PDB entry 6J15 | X-ray diffraction, 2.60 A resolution | chains C and A of the 3 polymer chains in the assembly

[Chain C]
Protein: Programmed cell death protein 1
Organism: Homo sapiens
Reference sequence: Q15116 (PDCD1_HUMAN); residues 32-147 here = UniProt positions 32-147
Amino-acid sequence (120 residues; row label = number of the first residue in the row):
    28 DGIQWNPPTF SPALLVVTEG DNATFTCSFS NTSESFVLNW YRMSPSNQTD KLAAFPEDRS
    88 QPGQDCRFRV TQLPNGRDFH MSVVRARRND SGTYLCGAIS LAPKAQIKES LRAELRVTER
Not modelled in the structure: 28-29, 85-92
Disulfide bonds: Cys54-Cys123
Covalently attached groups: N-acetylglucosamine (NAG) linked to Asn49, Asn116; glycan linked to Asn58
Differences from the reference sequence: expression tag (28-31)
UniProt features mapped onto this chain:
  - region: Met70 to Asp77 (Interaction with CD274/PDCD1L1), Asn74 to Gln99 (Pembrolizumab binding)
  - glycosylation (N-linked (GlcNAc...) asparagine): Asn49, Asn58, Asn74, Asn116
  - mutagenesis: Asn49 (N49A: Decreased N-glycosylation without affecting binding to binding to nivolumab drug), Asn58 (N58A: Decreased N-glycosylation without affecting binding to binding to nivolumab drug), Asn74 (N74A: Decreased N-glycosylation without affecting binding to binding to nivolumab drug), Asn116 (N116A: Decreased N-glycosylation without affecting binding to binding to nivolumab drug)
What the authors report for this chain:
  - post-translational modification sites: Asn49, Asn58, Asn116
  - binding site for N-acetylglucosamine: Asn49, Asn58, Asn116

[Chain A]
Protein: GY-5 heavy chain Fab
Organism: Mus musculus
Notes: antibody fragment or engineered binder
Amino-acid sequence (219 residues; numbered -1 to 217; the number before each row is that of its first residue; numbers below 1 keep their minus sign (Gln-1 is residue -1)):
    -1 QVQLQQSGPE LVRPGVSVKI SCKGSGHTFT DYALHWVRQS HVKSLEWIGV ISSYNGITNY
    59 NQRFKGKATM TVDKSSSTAY LELARLTSED SAIYYCSREE WDVFYYFDYW GQGTTLTVSS
   119 AKTTPPSVYP LAPGSAAQTN SMVTLGCLVK GYFPEPVTVT WNSGSLSSGV HTFPAVLQSD
   179 LYTLSSSVTV PSSTWPSETV TCNVAHPASS TKVDKKIET
Not modelled in the structure: -1 to 1, 23-26, 132-138
Disulfide bonds: Cys20-Cys94, Cys145-Cys200

[Chain C / chain A interface]
Pairs across the interface (22; chain C residue first):
  Ser62(C) with Thr56(A); Asn57(A), hydrogen bond
  Val64(C) with Ile55(A), hydrophobic
  Ile126(C) with Trp99(A), hydrophobic
  Ser127(C) with Trp99(A)
  Leu128(C) with Ala31(A), hydrophobic; Val48(A); Ser50(A); Ile55(A); Trp99(A), hydrophobic
  Ala129(C) with Asn57(A)
  Lys131(C) with Glu97(A), salt bridge; Trp99(A); Val101(A); Tyr103(A), hydrogen bond (side chain-backbone); Tyr104(A), hydrogen bond (backbone-side chain)
  Ala132(C) with Glu97(A); Trp99(A)
  Gln133(C) with Trp99(A); Asp100(A)
  Ile134(C) with Trp99(A), hydrophobic; Asp100(A), hydrogen bond (backbone-side chain)
Other interface residues (no listed pair), chain C (12 interface residues in all): Ser60, Pro130
Other interface residues (no listed pair), chain A (16 interface residues in all): Ile49, Asn53, Glu98, Phe102
The authors on this interface:
  - epitope / paratope residues, chain C: Lys131(C), Ile134(C)
  - epitope / paratope residues, chain A: Glu97(A), Asp100(A), Tyr103(A), Tyr104(A)

[In short]
The interface between chain C and chain A involves 12 residues on one side and 16 on the other, with 4
hydrogen bonds and 1 salt bridge. Among the polar pairs are Lys131(C)-Glu97(A), Ser62(C)-Asn57(A) and
Lys131(C)-Tyr103(A). From the paper: a binding site for N-acetylglucosamine at Asn49(C), Asn58(C) and
Asn116(C); epitope/paratope residues Lys131(C), Ile134(C) and Glu97(A) among others.
Chain C is Programmed cell death protein 1 (Homo sapiens) and chain A is GY-5 heavy chain Fab (Mus musculus);
the structure, Complex structure of GY-5 Fab and PD-1, was determined by X-ray diffraction.
